Entry 7NPV (electron microscopy, 6.66 A resolution (low resolution: residue-level contacts below are approximate; hydrogen-bond / salt-bridge calls are withheld)); this record covers chains B4 and DA of the 24 polymer chains in the assembly.

[Chain B4]
Protein: ESX-5 secretion system ATPase EccB5
Source organism: Mycobacterium tuberculosis (strain ATCC 25618 / H37Rv)
Notes: EC 3.6.-.-
Reference sequence: P9WNQ9 (ECCB5_MYCTU); residue numbers follow UniProt; this construct covers 1-506
Amino-acid sequence (506 residues; numbered 1 to 506; the number before each row is that of its first residue):
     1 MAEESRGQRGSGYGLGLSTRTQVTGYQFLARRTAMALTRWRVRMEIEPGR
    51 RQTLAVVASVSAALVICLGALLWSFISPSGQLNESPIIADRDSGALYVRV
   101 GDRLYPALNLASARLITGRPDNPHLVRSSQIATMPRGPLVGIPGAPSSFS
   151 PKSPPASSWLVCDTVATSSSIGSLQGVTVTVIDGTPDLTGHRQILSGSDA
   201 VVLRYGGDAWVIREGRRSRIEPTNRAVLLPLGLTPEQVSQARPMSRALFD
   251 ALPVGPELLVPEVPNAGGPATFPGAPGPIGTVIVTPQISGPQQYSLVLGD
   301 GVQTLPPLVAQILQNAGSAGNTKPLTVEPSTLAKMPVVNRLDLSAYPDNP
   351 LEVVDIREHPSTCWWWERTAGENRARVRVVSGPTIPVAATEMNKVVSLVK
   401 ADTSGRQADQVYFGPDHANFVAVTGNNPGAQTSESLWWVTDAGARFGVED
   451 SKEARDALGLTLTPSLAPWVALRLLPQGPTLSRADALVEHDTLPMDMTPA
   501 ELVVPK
Not modelled in the structure: 1-9, 84-506

[Chain DA]
Protein: ESX-5 secretion system protein EccD5
Source organism: Mycobacterium tuberculosis (strain ATCC 25618 / H37Rv)
Reference sequence: P9WNP9 (ECCD5_MYCTU); residue numbers follow UniProt; this construct covers 1-503
Amino-acid sequence (503 residues; numbered 1 to 503; the number before each row is that of its first residue):
     1 MTAVADAPQADIEGVASPQAVVVGVMAGEGVQIGVLLDANAPVSVMTDPL
    51 LKVVNSRLRELGEAPLEATGRGRWALCLVDGAPLRATQSLTEQDVYDGDR
   101 LWIRFIADTERRSQVIEHISTAVASDLSKRFARIDPIVAVQVGASMVATG
   151 VVLATGVLGWWRWHHNTWLTTIYTAVIGVLVLAVAMLLLMRAKTDADRRV
   201 ADIMLMSAIMPVTVAAAAAPPGPVGSPQAVLGFGVLTVAAALALRFTGRR
   251 LGIYTTIVIIGALTMLAALARMVAATSAVTLLSSLLLICVVAYHAAPALS
   301 RRLAGIRLPVFPSATSRWVFEARPDLPTTVVVSGGSAPVLEGPSSVRDVL
   351 LQAERARSFLSGLLTGLGVMVVVCMTSLCDPHTGQRWLPLILAGFTSGFL
   401 LLRGRSYVDRWQSITLAGTAVIIAAAVCVRYALELSSPLAVSIVAAILVL
   451 LPAAGMAAAAHVPHTIYSPLFRKFVEWIEYLCLMPIFPLALWLMNVYAAI
   501 RYR
Not modelled in the structure: 1-17, 305-343, 462-503

[Chain B4 / chain DA interface]
Residue-residue contacts (10; chain B4 residue first):
  Leu-29(B4) / His-118(DA)
  Arg-32(B4) / His-118(DA)
  Arg-32(B4) / Ser-120(DA)
  Arg-32(B4) / Thr-121(DA)
  Thr-33(B4) / Ser-120(DA)
  Leu-37(B4) / Val-123(DA)
  Trp-40(B4) / Ala-124(DA)
  Trp-40(B4) / Leu-127(DA)
  Trp-40(B4) / Ser-128(DA)
  Trp-40(B4) / Phe-131(DA)
Interface residues without a listed pair, chain B4 (8 interface residues in all): Ala-36, Arg-41, Val-42
Interface residues without a listed pair, chain DA (10 interface residues in all): Ala-132, Arg-133

[In short]
Chain B4 and chain DA form an interface of 8 and 10 residues respectively.
Here chain B4 is ESX-5 secretion system ATPase EccB5 and chain DA is ESX-5 secretion system protein EccD5,
both from Mycobacterium tuberculosis (strain ATCC 25618 / H37Rv). Entry 7NPV (MycP5-free ESX-5 inner membrane
complex, State II) was determined by electron microscopy together with 7NP7, 7NPR, 7NPU, 7NPS and 7NPT from
the same study.
